PDB entry 7LHW | electron microscopy, 3.70 A resolution | chain A

== Chain A ==
Protein: Leucine-rich repeat serine/threonine-protein kinase 2
Source organism: Homo sapiens
Notes: EC 2.7.11.1, 3.6.5.-
UniProtKB: Q5S007 (LRRK2_HUMAN); residues 1-2527 here = UniProt positions 1-2527
Amino-acid sequence (2527 residues; numbered 1 to 2527; the number before each row is that of its first residue):
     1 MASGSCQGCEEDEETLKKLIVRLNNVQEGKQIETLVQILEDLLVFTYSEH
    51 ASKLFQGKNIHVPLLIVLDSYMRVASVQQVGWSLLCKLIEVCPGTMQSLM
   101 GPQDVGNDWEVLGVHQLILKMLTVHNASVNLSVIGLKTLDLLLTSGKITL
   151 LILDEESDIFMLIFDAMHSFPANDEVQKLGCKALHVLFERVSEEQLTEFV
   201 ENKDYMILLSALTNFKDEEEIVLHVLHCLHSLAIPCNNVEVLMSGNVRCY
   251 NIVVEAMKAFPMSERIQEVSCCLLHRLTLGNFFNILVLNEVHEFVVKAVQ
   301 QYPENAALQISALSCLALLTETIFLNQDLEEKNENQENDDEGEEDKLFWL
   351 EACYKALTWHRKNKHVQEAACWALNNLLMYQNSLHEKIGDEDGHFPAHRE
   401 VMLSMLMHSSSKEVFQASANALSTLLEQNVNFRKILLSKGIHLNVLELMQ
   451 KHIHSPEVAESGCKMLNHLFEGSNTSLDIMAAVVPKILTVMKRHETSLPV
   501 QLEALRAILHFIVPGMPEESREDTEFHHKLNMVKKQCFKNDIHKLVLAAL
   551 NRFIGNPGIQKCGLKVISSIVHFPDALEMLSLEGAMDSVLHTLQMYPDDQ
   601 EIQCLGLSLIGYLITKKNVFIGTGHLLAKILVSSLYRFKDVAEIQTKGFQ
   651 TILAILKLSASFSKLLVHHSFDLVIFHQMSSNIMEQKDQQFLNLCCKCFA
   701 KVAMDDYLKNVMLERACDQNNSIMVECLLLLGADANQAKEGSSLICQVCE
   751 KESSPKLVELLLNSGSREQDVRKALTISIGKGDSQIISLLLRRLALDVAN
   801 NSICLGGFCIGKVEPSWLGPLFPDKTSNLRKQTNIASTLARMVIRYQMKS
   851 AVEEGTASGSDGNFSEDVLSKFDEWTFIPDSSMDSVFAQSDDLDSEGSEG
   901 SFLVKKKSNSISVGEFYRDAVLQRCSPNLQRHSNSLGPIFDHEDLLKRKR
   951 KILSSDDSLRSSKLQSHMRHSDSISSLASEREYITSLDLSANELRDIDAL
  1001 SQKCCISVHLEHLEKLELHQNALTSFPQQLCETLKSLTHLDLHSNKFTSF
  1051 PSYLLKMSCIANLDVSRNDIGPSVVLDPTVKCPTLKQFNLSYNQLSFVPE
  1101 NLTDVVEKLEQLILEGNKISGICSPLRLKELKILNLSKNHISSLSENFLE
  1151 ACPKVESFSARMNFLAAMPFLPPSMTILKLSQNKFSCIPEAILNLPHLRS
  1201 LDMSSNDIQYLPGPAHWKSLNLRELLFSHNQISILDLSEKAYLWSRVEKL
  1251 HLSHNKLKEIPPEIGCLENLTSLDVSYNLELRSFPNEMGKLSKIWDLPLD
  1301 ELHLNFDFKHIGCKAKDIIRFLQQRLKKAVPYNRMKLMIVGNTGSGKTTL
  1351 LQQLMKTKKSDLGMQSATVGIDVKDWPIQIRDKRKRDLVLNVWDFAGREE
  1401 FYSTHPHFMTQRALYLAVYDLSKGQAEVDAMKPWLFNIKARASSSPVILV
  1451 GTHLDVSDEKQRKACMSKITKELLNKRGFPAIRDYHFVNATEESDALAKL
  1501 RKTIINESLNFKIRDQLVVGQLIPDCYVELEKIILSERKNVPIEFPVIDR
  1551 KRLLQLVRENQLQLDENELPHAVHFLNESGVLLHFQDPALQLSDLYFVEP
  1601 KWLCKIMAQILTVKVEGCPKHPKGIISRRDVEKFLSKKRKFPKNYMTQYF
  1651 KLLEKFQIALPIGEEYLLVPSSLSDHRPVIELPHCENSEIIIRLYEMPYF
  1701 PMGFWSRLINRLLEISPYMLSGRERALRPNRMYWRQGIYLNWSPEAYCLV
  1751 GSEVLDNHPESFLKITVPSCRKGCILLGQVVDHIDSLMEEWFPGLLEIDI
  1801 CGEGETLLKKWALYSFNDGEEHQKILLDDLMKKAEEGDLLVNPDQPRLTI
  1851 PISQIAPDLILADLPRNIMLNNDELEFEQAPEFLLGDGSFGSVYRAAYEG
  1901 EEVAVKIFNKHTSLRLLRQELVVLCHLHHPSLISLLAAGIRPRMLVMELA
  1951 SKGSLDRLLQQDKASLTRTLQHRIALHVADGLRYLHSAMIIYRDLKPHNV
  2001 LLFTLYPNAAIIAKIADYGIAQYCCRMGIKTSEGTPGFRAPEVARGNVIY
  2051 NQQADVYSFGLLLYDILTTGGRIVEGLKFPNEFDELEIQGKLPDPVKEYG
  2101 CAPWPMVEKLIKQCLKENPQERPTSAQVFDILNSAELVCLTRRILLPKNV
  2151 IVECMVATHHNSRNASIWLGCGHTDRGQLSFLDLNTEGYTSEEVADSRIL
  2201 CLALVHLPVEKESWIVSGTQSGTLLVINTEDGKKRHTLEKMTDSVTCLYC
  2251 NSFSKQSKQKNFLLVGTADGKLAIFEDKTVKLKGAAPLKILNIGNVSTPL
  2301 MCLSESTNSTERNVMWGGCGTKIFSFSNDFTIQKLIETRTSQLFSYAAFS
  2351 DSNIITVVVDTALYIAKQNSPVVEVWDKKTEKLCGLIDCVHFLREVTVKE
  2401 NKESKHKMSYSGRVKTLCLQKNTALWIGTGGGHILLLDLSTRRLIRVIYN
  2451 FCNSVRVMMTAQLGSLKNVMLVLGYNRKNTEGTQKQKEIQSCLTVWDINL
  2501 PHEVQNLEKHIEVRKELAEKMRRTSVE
Disordered / not traced: 1-539, 578-583, 613-623, 855-980, 1458-1462, 1631-1641, 1660-1667, 1721-1725, 2028-2030
Differences from the reference sequence: variant His-50 (Arg in Q5S007), Thr-1647 (Ser in Q5S007), Thr-2397 (Met in Q5S007)
Swiss-Prot annotation at these positions:
  - active site: Asp-1994 (Proton acceptor)
  - binding site (GTP): Gly-1341 to Thr-1348, Asn-2295 to Thr-2298
  - binding site (ATP): Leu-1885, Asp-1887, Gly-1888, Gly-1891, Val-1893, Ala-1904, Lys-1906, Met-1947, Glu-1948, Ala-1950, Ser-1954, Arg-1957, His-1998, Leu-2001, Ala-2016, Asp-2017
  - modified residue (Phosphoserine): Ser-910, Ser-935, Ser-955, Ser-973, Ser-1292, Ser-1444
  - natural variant: Met-712 (M712V: In PARK8), Arg-793 (R793M: In PARK8; uncertain significance), Gln-930 (Q930R: In PARK8; uncertain significance), Arg-1067 (R1067Q: In PARK8), Ser-1096 (S1096C: In PARK8; uncertain significance), Ile-1122 (I1122V: In PARK8), Ser-1228 (S1228T: In PARK8), Lys-1359 (K1359I: Found in a renal cell carcinoma sample), Ile-1371 (I1371V: In PARK8; uncertain significance), Arg-1441 (R1441C: In PARK8; R1441G: In PARK8; R1441H: In PARK8), Arg-1514 (R1514Q: In PARK8; uncertain significance), Pro-1542 (P1542S: In PARK8; uncertain significance), 24 further natural variant entries in UniProt
  - mutagenesis: Arg-399 (R399E: Reduces membrane localization and abolishes interaction with RAB29/RAB7L1. Impairs RAB29-stimulated kinase activity on RAB10, RAB29 and LRRK2), Leu-403 (L403E: Reduces membrane localization and abolishes interaction with RAB29/RAB7L1. Impairs RAB29-stimulated kinase activity on RAB10, RAB29 and LRRK2), Cys-727 (C727D: Decreased kinase activity. Loss of RAB29-mediated activation and autophosphorylation of S-910, S-935, S-955, S-973 and S-1292. Decreased membrane association ...), Leu-728 (L728D: Decreased kinase activity. Loss of RAB29-mediated activation and autophosphorylation of S-910, S-935, S-955, S-973 and S-1292. Decreased membrane association ...), Leu-729 (L729D: Decreased kinase activity. Loss of RAB29-mediated activation and autophosphorylation of S-910, S-935, S-955, S-973 and S-1292. Decreased membrane association ...), Leu-760 (L760D: Decreased kinase activity and loss of RAB29-mediated activation), Leu-761 (L761D: Decreased kinase activity and loss of RAB29-mediated activation), Leu-762 (L762D: Decreased kinase activity and loss of RAB29-mediated activation), Leu-789 (L789D: No effect on kinase activity and RAB29-mediated activation), Leu-790 (L790D: No effect on kinase activity and RAB29-mediated activation), Leu-791 (L791D: No effect on kinase activity and RAB29-mediated activation), Thr-1343 (T1343G: Decreased kinase activity; when associated with Q-1398), 21 further mutagenesis entries in UniProt
Reported in the primary citation:
  - disease-associated variants - N2081D: increased catalytic activity (citing earlier work)
  - post-translational modification sites: Ser-1292 (citing earlier work)
  - contacts within the chain: Lys-1906/Tyr-2018, Glu-1920/Tyr-2018, Arg-1866/Glu-2527
  - conformationally variable residues (loop rearrangement): Asp-2017 to Met-2027

== In short ==
UniProt lists active-site residue Asp-1994, 12 GTP-binding residues, 16 ATP-binding residues and 33
mutagenesis sites. From the paper: N2081D increases catalytic activity; a modification site at Ser-1292.
Chain A is Leucine-rich repeat serine/threonine-protein kinase 2 (Homo sapiens); the structure, Structure of
the LRRK2 monomer, was determined by electron microscopy, deposited together with 7LHT, 7LI3 and 7LI4.
